8K5O - chains 4 and z of the 56 polymer chains in the assembly; structure by electron microscopy, 2.42 A resolution.

# Chain 4
Protein: Antenna complex alpha/beta subunit domain-containing protein
From: Halorhodospira halochloris
UniProtKB: A0A110B4Z6 (A0A110B4Z6_HALHR); residue numbers follow UniProt; this construct covers 1-105
Sequence (105 residues; numbered 1 to 105; the number before each row is that of its first residue):
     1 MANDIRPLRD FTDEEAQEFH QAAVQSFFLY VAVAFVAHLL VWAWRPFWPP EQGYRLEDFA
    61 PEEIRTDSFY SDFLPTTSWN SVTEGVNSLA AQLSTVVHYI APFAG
Not modelled in the structure: 1-4, 77-105
Residues lining bound ligands:
  - Trans-Geranyl Bacteriochlorophyll B (A1LZM), molecule 1: Phe-27, Tyr-30, Val-31, Ala-34, His-38, Val-41, Phe-47, Trp-48
  - Trans-Geranyl Bacteriochlorophyll B (A1LZM), molecule 2: Tyr-30, Val-33, Ala-34, Ala-37, His-38, Val-41, Trp-44
  - Trans-Geranyl Bacteriochlorophyll B (A1LZM), molecule 3: Ala-37, Leu-40, Val-41, Trp-44
  - lycopene (LYC): Glu-15, Glu-18, Phe-19, Ala-22, Ala-23, Ser-26, Phe-27, Tyr-30

# Chain z
Protein: Antenna complex alpha/beta subunit domain-containing protein
From: Halorhodospira halochloris
UniProtKB: A0A0X8XBE4 (A0A0X8XBE4_HALHR); residue numbers follow UniProt; this construct covers 1-65
Sequence (65 residues; row label = number of the first residue in the row):
     1 MWKLWKFVDF RMTAVGFHLF FALLAFAVHF ACISSERFNW LEGAPAAEYY MDEDPGIWKR
    61 TSYDG
Not modelled in the structure: 64-65
Residues lining bound ligands:
  - Trans-Geranyl Bacteriochlorophyll B (A1LZM), molecule 1: Met-1, Leu-4, Trp-5, Phe-17, Phe-21
  - Trans-Geranyl Bacteriochlorophyll B (A1LZM), molecule 2: Leu-4, Val-8, Met-12, Thr-13, Gly-16, Phe-17, Phe-20, Val-28
  - Trans-Geranyl Bacteriochlorophyll B (A1LZM), molecule 3: Phe-10, Thr-13, Ala-14, Phe-17, His-18, Phe-20, Phe-21, Leu-24, Ala-27, Val-28, Ala-31
  - Trans-Geranyl Bacteriochlorophyll B (A1LZM), molecule 4: Ala-14, Val-15, His-18, Leu-19, Phe-21, Ala-22, Ala-25, His-29, Phe-38, Trp-40
  - Trans-Geranyl Bacteriochlorophyll B (A1LZM), molecule 5: Phe-21, Leu-24, Ala-25, Val-28, His-29, Cys-32, Phe-38, Ile-57, Trp-58
  - lycopene (LYC): Ala-25, Phe-26, His-29, Phe-30, Ile-33, Trp-40

# How chain 4 and chain z interact
Pairs across the interface (32; chain 4 residue first):
  Phe-47(4) / Trp-40(z)
  Pro-49(4) / Trp-40(z)  hydrophobic
  Pro-49(4) / Gly-43(z)
  Glu-51(4) / Pro-45(z)
  Glu-51(4) / Ala-46(z)  hydrogen bond (backbone-backbone)
  Glu-51(4) / Glu-48(z)
  Glu-51(4) / Tyr-49(z)
  Gln-52(4) / Pro-45(z)
  Gln-52(4) / Tyr-49(z)
  Gly-53(4) / Gly-43(z)
  Gly-53(4) / Ala-44(z)
  Gly-53(4) / Pro-45(z)
  Tyr-54(4) / Trp-40(z)  hydrogen bond (side chain-backbone)
  Tyr-54(4) / Leu-41(z)
  Tyr-54(4) / Glu-42(z)
  Tyr-54(4) / Gly-43(z)  hydrogen bond (backbone-backbone)
  Arg-55(4) / Glu-36(z)  salt bridge
  Arg-55(4) / Glu-42(z)
  Arg-55(4) / Gly-43(z)  hydrogen bond (backbone-backbone)
  Arg-55(4) / Ala-44(z)
  Arg-55(4) / Pro-45(z)
  Asp-58(4) / Pro-45(z)
  Ser-68(4) / Glu-42(z)
  Phe-69(4) / Ile-33(z)  hydrophobic
  Phe-69(4) / Asn-39(z)
  Phe-69(4) / Leu-41(z)  hydrophobic
  Phe-69(4) / Glu-42(z)  hydrogen bond (backbone-side chain)
  Tyr-70(4) / Ile-33(z)  hydrogen bond (side chain-backbone)
  Tyr-70(4) / Ser-34(z)  hydrogen bond (side chain-backbone)
  Tyr-70(4) / Ser-35(z)  hydrogen bond (side chain-backbone)
  Tyr-70(4) / Glu-36(z)
  Tyr-70(4) / Asn-39(z)  hydrogen bond
Interface residues without a listed pair, chain 4 (12 interface residues in all): Asp-67

# In short
12 residues of chain 4 and 14 residues of chain z are in contact; the contacts include 9 hydrogen bonds and 1
salt bridge. Polar pairs include Arg-55(4)/Glu-36(z), Tyr-54(4)/Trp-40(z) and Phe-69(4)/Glu-42(z). Lycopene is
bound between chain 4 and chain z.
Here chain 4 is Antenna complex alpha/beta subunit domain-containing protein and chain z is Antenna complex
alpha/beta subunit domain-containing protein, both from Halorhodospira halochloris. Entry 8K5O (Cryo-EM
structure of the RC-LH core comples from Halorhodospira halochloris) was determined by electron microscopy.
